PDB entry 2XFN | X-ray diffraction, 1.60 A resolution | chains A and B

# Chain A (and B)
Molecule: Amine oxidase [flavin-containing] B
Source organism: Homo sapiens
Notes: EC 1.4.3.4; chain B of this document is another copy of the same molecule, construct and numbering; everything in this record applies to it too
Reference sequence: P27338 (AOFB_HUMAN); residues 1-520 here = UniProt positions 1-520
Chain sequence (520 residues; numbered 1 to 520; the number before each row is that of its first residue):
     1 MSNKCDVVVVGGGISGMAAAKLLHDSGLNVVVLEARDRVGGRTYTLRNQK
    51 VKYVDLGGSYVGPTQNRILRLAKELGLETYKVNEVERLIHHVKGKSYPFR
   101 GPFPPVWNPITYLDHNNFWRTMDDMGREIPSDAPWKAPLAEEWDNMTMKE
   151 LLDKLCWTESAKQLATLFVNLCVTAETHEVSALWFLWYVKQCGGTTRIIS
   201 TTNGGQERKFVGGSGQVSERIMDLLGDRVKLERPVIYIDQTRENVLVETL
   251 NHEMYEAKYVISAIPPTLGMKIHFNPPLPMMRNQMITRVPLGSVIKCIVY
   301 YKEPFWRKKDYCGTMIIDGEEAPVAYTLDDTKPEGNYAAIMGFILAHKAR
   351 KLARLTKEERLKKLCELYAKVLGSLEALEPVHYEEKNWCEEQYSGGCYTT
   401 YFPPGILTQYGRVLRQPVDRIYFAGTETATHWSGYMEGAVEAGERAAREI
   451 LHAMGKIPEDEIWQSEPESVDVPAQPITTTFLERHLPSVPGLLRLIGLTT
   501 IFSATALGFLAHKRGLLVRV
Disordered / not traced: 1-2, 502-520 (chain B: 1-2, 497-520)
Covalent attachments: flavin-adenine dinucleotide (FAD) linked to Cys397
Residues lining bound ligands:
  - C15 (N-dodecyl-N,N-dimethyl-3-ammonio-1-propanesulfonate): Asp153, Lys154, Cys156, Trp157
  - FAD (flavin-adenine dinucleotide): Val10, Gly11, Gly12, Gly13, Ile14, Ser15, Gly16, Leu33, Glu34, Ala35, Arg36, Gly40, Gly41, Arg42, Thr43, Leu56, Gly57, Gly58, Ser59, Tyr60, Arg233, Pro234, Val235, Ala263, Ile264, Pro265, Leu268, Ile272, Val294, Lys296, Phe343, Trp388, Tyr393, Tyr398, Gly425, Thr426, Glu427, Gly434, Tyr435, Met436, Glu437, Ala439
  - 2-(2-benzofuranyl)-2-imidazoline (XCG): Glu84, Leu88, Gly101, Pro102, Trp119, Leu164, Leu167, Phe168, Leu171, Ile199, Ser200, Thr201, Thr314, Ile316, Tyr326
Curated features (UniProtKB/Swiss-Prot):
  - site (Important for catalytic activity): Cys156, Cys365, His382
  - modified residue: Ser2 (N-acetylserine), Lys52 (N6-acetyllysine), Cys397 (S-8alpha-FAD cysteine)
  - mutagenesis: Cys5 (C5S: No loss of activity), Cys156 (C156S: Complete loss of activity), Thr158 (T158A: Dramatic loss of activity), Cys172 (C172S: No loss of activity), Cys192 (C192S: No loss of activity), Ile199 (I199F: Alters specificity towards synthetic inhibitors), Cys297 (C297S: No loss of activity), Cys312 (C312S: No loss of activity), Cys365 (C365S: Complete loss of activity), His382 (H382R: Significant loss of activity), Lys386 (K386M: No loss of activity), Cys389 (C389A: Complete loss of activity; C389S: No loss of activity), 2 further mutagenesis entries in UniProt
From the paper describing this entry:
  - mutagenesis - I199A (Ki of 58 +/- 6 mum): decreased binding to 2-(2-benzofuranyl)-2-imidazoline
  - specificity-determining residues: Ile316 (by similarity / conservation)

# Interface between chain A and chain B
Residue-residue contacts (88):
  Asn145(A) with Lys149(B); His178(B), hydrogen bond
  Glu150(A) with Glu150(B)
  His178(A) with Asn145(B), hydrogen bond; Pro404(B); Gly405(B)
  Glu179(A) with Pro404(B)
  Val235(A) with His273(B)
  Ile236(A) with Ile236(B), hydrophobic; His273(B)
  Tyr237(A) with Leu250(B), hydrophobic
  Glu248(A) with His252(B), salt bridge
  Leu250(A) with Tyr237(B), hydrophobic
  His252(A) with Glu248(B), salt bridge
  Thr267(A) with Met270(B)
  Leu268(A) with Met270(B), hydrophobic
  Met270(A) with Thr267(B); Leu268(B), hydrophobic; Met270(B), hydrophobic; Lys271(B), hydrogen bond (backbone-side chain)
  Lys271(A) with Met270(B), hydrogen bond (side chain-backbone); Ile272(B), hydrogen bond (side chain-backbone); His273(B), hydrogen bond (backbone-side chain)
  Ile272(A) with Lys271(B), hydrogen bond (backbone-side chain); Gln392(B)
  His273(A) with Pro234(B); Val235(B); Ile236(B); Lys271(B), hydrogen bond (side chain-backbone); Gln392(B); Tyr393(B), hydrogen bond
  Phe274(A) with Gln392(B), hydrogen bond (backbone-side chain)
  Met280(A) with Ala353(B), hydrophobic; Asn387(B); Cys389(B), hydrophobic
  Asn283(A) with Cys389(B), hydrogen bond (side chain-backbone); Glu390(B); Glu391(B), hydrogen bond (side chain-backbone); Gln392(B)
  Gln284(A) with Leu291(B); Gly292(B), hydrogen bond (side chain-backbone); Ser293(B), hydrogen bond; Cys389(B), hydrogen bond; Gly395(B), hydrogen bond (side chain-backbone); Gly396(B)
  Thr287(A) with Pro290(B)
  Arg288(A) with Pro290(B); Leu291(B), hydrogen bond (side chain-backbone); Ser293(B); Tyr401(B)
  Pro290(A) with Thr287(B); Arg288(B)
  Leu291(A) with Gln284(B); Arg288(B), hydrogen bond (backbone-side chain)
  Gly292(A) with Gln284(B), hydrogen bond (backbone-side chain)
  Ser293(A) with Gln284(B), hydrogen bond; Arg288(B), hydrogen bond; Tyr410(B)
  His347(A) with Gln409(B)
  Arg350(A) with Met281(B); Arg288(B); Gln409(B), hydrogen bond; Tyr410(B)
  Ala353(A) with Met280(B), hydrophobic
  Asn387(A) with Met280(B)
  Cys389(A) with Met280(B), hydrophobic; Asn283(B), hydrogen bond (backbone-side chain); Gln284(B), hydrogen bond
  Glu390(A) with Asn283(B)
  Glu391(A) with Asn283(B), hydrogen bond (backbone-side chain)
  Gln392(A) with Ile272(B); His273(B); Phe274(B), hydrogen bond (side chain-backbone); Asn283(B)
  Tyr393(A) with His273(B), hydrogen bond
  Gly395(A) with Gln284(B), hydrogen bond (backbone-side chain)
  Gly396(A) with Gln284(B)
  Tyr401(A) with Arg288(B); Ile406(B)
  Pro404(A) with His178(B); Glu179(B); Pro404(B), hydrophobic
  Gly405(A) with His178(B)
  Ile406(A) with Tyr401(B)
  Gln409(A) with His347(B); Arg350(B), hydrogen bond
  Tyr410(A) with Ser293(B), hydrogen bond; Arg350(B), hydrogen bond
Interface residues without a listed pair, chain A (51 interface residues in all): Thr147, Lys149, Pro234, Pro277, Met281, Val289, Ala349, Pro403
Interface residues without a listed pair, chain B (50 interface residues in all): Thr147, Pro277, Val289, Pro403

# Overview
Chain A and chain B form an interface of 51 and 50 residues respectively, with 31 hydrogen bonds and 2 salt
bridges. Polar pairs include Glu248(A)-His252(B), Asn145(A)-His178(B) and Met270(A)-Lys271(B). Bound to chain
A: 2-(2-benzofuranyl)-2-imidazoline and compound C15. From the paper: I199A of chain A reduces binding to
2-(2-benzofuranyl)-2-imidazoline; the specificity determinant Ile316(A).
Both chains are Amine oxidase [flavin-containing] B (Homo sapiens). Entry 2XFN (Human monoamine oxidase B in
complex with 2-(2-benzofuranyl)-2- imidazoline) was determined by X-ray diffraction together with 2XFO, 2XFP,
2XFQ and 2XFU from the same study.
